Entry 2XSZ (X-ray diffraction, 3.00 A resolution); this record covers chains B and D of the 6 polymer chains in the assembly.

Chain B:
Protein: Ruvb-like 1
Source organism: Homo sapiens
Notes: EC 3.6.4.12
UniProtKB: Q9Y265 (RUVB1_HUMAN); the construct has insertions or renumbered stretches relative to UniProt, so the offset changes along the chain: 16-140 = UniProt 2-126; 145-367 = UniProt 234-456
Amino-acid sequence (367 residues; row label = number of the first residue in the row):
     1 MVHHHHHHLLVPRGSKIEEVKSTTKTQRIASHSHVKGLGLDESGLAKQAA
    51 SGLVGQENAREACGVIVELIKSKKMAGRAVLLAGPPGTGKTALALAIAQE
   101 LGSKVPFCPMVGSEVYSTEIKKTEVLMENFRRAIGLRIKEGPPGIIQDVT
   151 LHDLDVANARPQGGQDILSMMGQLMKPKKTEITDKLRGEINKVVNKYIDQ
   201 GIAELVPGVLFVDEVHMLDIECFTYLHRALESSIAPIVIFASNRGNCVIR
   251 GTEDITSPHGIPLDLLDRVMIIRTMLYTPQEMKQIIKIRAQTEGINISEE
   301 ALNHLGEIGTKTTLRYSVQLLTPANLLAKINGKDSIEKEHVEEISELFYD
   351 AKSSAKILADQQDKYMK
Unresolved in the structure: 1-18, 138-145, 161-179, 365-367
Construct notes: expression tag (1-15)
Modified positions: Mse1, Mse170, Mse171, Mse175, Mse366 (selenomethionine); Mse75, Mse110, Mse127, Mse217, Mse270, Mse275, Mse282 (selenomethionine; parent Met)
Small-molecule neighbours: ATP (adenosine-5'-triphosphate): S31, H32, H34, V35, G52, L53, V54, G55, Q56, P85, P86, G87, T88, G89, K90, T91, A92, D213, Y277, I285, R289, L314, R315, V318
UniProt features mapped onto this chain:
  - binding site (ATP): G84 to T91
  - cross-link (Glycyl lysine isopeptide (Lys-Gly)): K16 (interchain with G-Cter in SUMO2), K356 (interchain with G-Cter in SUMO2)
  - modified residue: K364 (N6-acetyllysine)

Chain D:
Protein: Ruvb-like 2
Source organism: Homo sapiens
Notes: EC 3.6.4.12
UniProtKB: Q9Y230 (RUVB2_HUMAN); the construct has insertions or renumbered stretches relative to UniProt, so the offset changes along the chain: 17-148 = UniProt 2-133; 153-378 = UniProt 238-463
Amino-acid sequence (378 residues; numbered 1 to 378; the number before each row is that of its first residue):
     1 MDYKDDDDKENLYFQGATVTATTKVPEIRDVTRIERIGAHSHIRGLGLDD
    51 ALEPRQASQGMVGQLAARRAAGVVLEMIREGKIAGRAVLIAGQPGTGKTA
   101 IAMGMAQALGPDTPFTAIAGSEIFSLEMSKTEALTQAFRRSIGVRIKEGP
   151 PGVVHTVSLHEIDVINSRTQGFLALFSGDTGEIKSEVREQINAKVAEWRE
   201 EGKAEIIPGVLFIDEVHMLDIESFSFLNRALESDMAPVLIMATNRGITRI
   251 RGTSYQSPHGIPIDLLDRLLIVSTTPYSEKDTKQILRIRCEEEDVEMSED
   301 AYTVLTRIGLETSLRYAIQLITAASLVCRKRKGTEVQVDDIKRVYSLFLD
   351 ESRSTQYMKEYQDAFLFNELKGETMDTS
Unresolved in the structure: 1-37, 147-154, 169-181, 369-378
Construct notes: expression tag (1-16)
Modified positions: Mse1, Mse375 (selenomethionine); Mse61, Mse77, Mse103, Mse105, Mse128, Mse218, Mse235, Mse241, Mse297, Mse358 (selenomethionine; parent Met)
Small-molecule neighbours: ATP (adenosine-5'-triphosphate): A39, H40, H42, I43, G60, Mse61, V62, Q64, Q93, P94, G95, T96, G97, K98, T99, A100, D214, Y277, I285, R289, L314, I318
UniProt features mapped onto this chain:
  - binding site (ATP): G92 to T99
  - modified residue: A17 (N-acetylalanine), S352 (Phosphoserine)
  - cross-link (Glycyl lysine isopeptide (Lys-Gly)): K24 (interchain with G-Cter in SUMO2), K359 (interchain with G-Cter in SUMO2), K371 (interchain with G-Cter in SUMO2)

How chain B and chain D interact:
Residue-residue contacts (73):
  K25(B) with E232(D)
  Q27(B) with A84(D); G85(D), hydrogen bond (side chain-backbone)
  R28(B) with E232(D), salt bridge
  V111(B) with D264(D)
  S113(B) with S225(D), hydrogen bond (backbone-side chain); D264(D)
  E114(B) with R229(D), hydrogen bond (backbone-side chain)
  Y116(B) with I221(D), hydrophobic; E222(D); S225(D), hydrogen bond (backbone-side chain)
  S117(B) with E222(D)
  T118(B) with S129(D); K130(D); T131(D), hydrogen bond; E222(D)
  E119(B) with S129(D); T131(D), hydrogen bond
  V125(B) with R229(D)
  E214(B) with I263(D)
  H216(B) with Y255(D)
  Mse217(B) with Y255(D)
  R244(B) with Y255(D)
  C247(B) with Y255(D)
  V248(B) with Y255(D)
  R250(B) with I221(D); G252(D), hydrogen bond (side chain-backbone)
  R315(B) with D267(D), salt bridge; R268(D)
  Q319(B) with R86(D), hydrogen bond (backbone-side chain); D267(D), hydrogen bond (side chain-backbone)
  T322(B) with K82(D)
  P323(B) with V73(D), hydrophobic
  N325(B) with K82(D)
  L326(B) with E76(D); Mse77(D); K82(D)
  L327(B) with R69(D)
  I330(B) with A51(D); L52(D), hydrophobic; E76(D)
  E343(B) with R69(D), salt bridge
  I344(B) with V73(D), hydrophobic
  L347(B) with A66(D); R69(D); A70(D), hydrophobic
  F348(B) with A70(D); V73(D), hydrophobic; V74(D), hydrophobic; Mse77(D), hydrophobic; L270(D), hydrophobic; I271(D)
  Y349(B) with I271(D), hydrogen bond (backbone-backbone); S273(D)
  A351(B) with P258(D); H259(D); L266(D), hydrophobic; I271(D)
  S354(B) with H259(D), hydrogen bond; I271(D)
  A355(B) with G246(D); P258(D), hydrophobic; H259(D)
  I357(B) with S273(D)
  L358(B) with A91(D), hydrophobic; G92(D); Q93(D); N244(D); R245(D); H259(D)
  Q361(B) with Q93(D); P276(D)
  Q362(B) with N244(D)
Interface residues without a listed pair, chain B (40 interface residues in all): I120, K352
Interface residues without a listed pair, chain D (49 interface residues in all): E80, E132, L231, T243, I247, T253, Q256, V272, T275

Summary:
40 residues of chain B and 49 residues of chain D are in contact; the contacts include 11 hydrogen bonds and 3
salt bridges. Among the polar pairs are R28(B)-E232(D), R315(B)-D267(D) and E343(B)-R69(D). Bound to chain B:
ATP. Chain D binds ATP.
Here chain B is Ruvb-like 1 and chain D is Ruvb-like 2, both from Homo sapiens. Entry 2XSZ (The dodecameric
human RuvBL1:RuvBL2 complex with truncated domains II) was determined by X-ray diffraction.
